PDB entry 8W5M | electron microscopy, 3.10 A resolution | chains b and B of the 6 polymer chains in the assembly

Chain b (and B):
Protein: Minor capsid protein A1
Organism: Escherichia phage Qbeta
Notes: chain B of this document is another copy of the same molecule, construct and numbering; everything in this record applies to it too
Reference sequence: Q8LTE1 (A1_BPQBE); residues 0-132 here correspond to UniProt positions 1-133 (UniProt number = residue number + 1)
Amino-acid sequence (133 residues; numbered 0 to 132; the number before each row is that of its first residue; numbering starts at 0):
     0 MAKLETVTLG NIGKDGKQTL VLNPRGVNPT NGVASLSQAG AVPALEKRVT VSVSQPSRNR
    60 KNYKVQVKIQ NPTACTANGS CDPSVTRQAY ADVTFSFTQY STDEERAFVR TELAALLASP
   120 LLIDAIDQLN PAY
Disordered / not traced: 0

Interface between chain b and chain B:
Residue-residue contacts - 13 pairs, chain b then chain B:
  Cys74(b) - Ser79(B)
  Cys74(b) - Cys80(B)
  Thr75(b) - Gly78(B)
  Thr75(b) - Ser79(B)
  Thr75(b) - Cys80(B)
  Ala76(b) - Gly78(B)
  Asn77(b) - Asn77(B)  hydrogen bond
  Asn77(b) - Gly78(B)
  Arg86(b) - Asp81(B)  salt bridge
  Gln127(b) - Arg24(B)
  Leu128(b) - Arg24(B)
  Asn129(b) - Arg24(B)  hydrogen bond
  Tyr132(b) - Val26(B)  hydrophobic
Other interface residues (no listed pair), chain b (11 interface residues in all): Thr85, Pro130
Other interface residues (no listed pair), chain B (8 interface residues in all): Gly25

In short:
11 residues of chain b face 8 of chain B across their interface; the contacts include 2 hydrogen bonds and 1
salt bridge. Polar pairs include Arg86(b)-Asp81(B), Asn77(b)-Asn77(B) and Asn129(b)-Arg24(B).
Both chains are Minor capsid protein A1 (Escherichia phage Qbeta). Entry 8W5M (Cryo-EM structure of Qb-Ab17)
was determined by electron microscopy together with 8W5D, 8W5E, 8W5F, 8W5G, 8W5L, 8W5N and 8 further entries
from the same study.
